Entry 3ZLF (X-ray diffraction, 2.15 A resolution); this record covers chain A.

== Chain A ==
Protein: Enolase
Source organism: Streptococcus pyogenes MGAS10394
Notes: EC 4.2.1.11
UniProt: Q5XD01 (ENO_STRP6); numbering as in UniProt (aligned over 1-435)
Sequence (455 residues; numbered -19 to 435; the number before each row is that of its first residue; numbers below 1 keep their minus sign (Met-19 is residue -19)):
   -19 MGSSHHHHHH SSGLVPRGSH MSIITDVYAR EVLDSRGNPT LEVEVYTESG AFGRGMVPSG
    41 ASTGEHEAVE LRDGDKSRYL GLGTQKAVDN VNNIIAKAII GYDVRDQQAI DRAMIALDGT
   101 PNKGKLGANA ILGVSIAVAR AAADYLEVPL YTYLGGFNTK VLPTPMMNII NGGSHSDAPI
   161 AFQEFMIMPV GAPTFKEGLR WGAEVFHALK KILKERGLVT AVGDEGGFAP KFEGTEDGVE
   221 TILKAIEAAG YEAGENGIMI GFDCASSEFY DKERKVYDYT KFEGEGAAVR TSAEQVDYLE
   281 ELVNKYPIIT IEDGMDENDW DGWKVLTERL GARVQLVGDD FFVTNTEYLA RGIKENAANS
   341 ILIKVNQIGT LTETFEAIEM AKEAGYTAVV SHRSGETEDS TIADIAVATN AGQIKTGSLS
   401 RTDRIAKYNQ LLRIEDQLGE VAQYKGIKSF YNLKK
Disordered / not traced: -19 to -1
Differences from the reference sequence: expression tag (-19 to 0); engineered mutation Ala312 (Lys in Q5XD01)
Swiss-Prot annotation at these positions:
  - active site: Glu205 (Proton donor), Lys344 (Proton acceptor)
  - binding site ((2R)-2-phosphoglycerate): Gln163, Lys344, Arg373, Ser374, Lys395
  - binding site (Mg(2+)): Asp243, Glu292, Asp319
  - site (Important for binding of plasminogen): Lys428, Lys434, Lys435
  - mutagenesis: Lys362 (K362A: 54% enzyme activity,octomeric structure is less stable, about 340% increased plasminogen binding, about 0.58-fold decreased tPA-dependent plasminogen activation), Lys428 (K428L: No effect on catalytic activity; significant decrease in the ability to bind Glu- and Lys-plasminogen), Lys434 (K434L: No effect on catalytic activity; significant decrease in the ability to bind Glu- and Lys-plasminogen), Lys435 (K435L: No effect on catalytic activity; significant decrease in the ability to bind Glu- and Lys-plasminogen)

== In short ==
From UniProt: active-site residues Glu205 and Lys344, 5 (2R)-2-phosphoglycerate-binding residues, 3
Mg2+-binding residues and 4 mutagenesis sites.
Chain A is Enolase (Streptococcus pyogenes MGAS10394); the structure, Structure of group A Streptococcal
enolase K312A mutant, was determined by X-ray diffraction (same publication as 3ZLG and 3ZLH).
